Entry 9LJU (X-ray diffraction, 2.92 A resolution); this record covers chains A and T.

# Chain A
Protein: RNA-directed RNA polymerase
Source organism: Hepatitis C virus JFH-1
Notes: EC 2.7.7.48
UniProt: Q99IB8 (POLG_HCVJF); residues 1-553 here correspond to UniProt positions 2443-2995 (UniProt number = residue number + 2442)
Amino-acid sequence (554 residues; each row starts with the number of its first residue; numbering starts at 0):
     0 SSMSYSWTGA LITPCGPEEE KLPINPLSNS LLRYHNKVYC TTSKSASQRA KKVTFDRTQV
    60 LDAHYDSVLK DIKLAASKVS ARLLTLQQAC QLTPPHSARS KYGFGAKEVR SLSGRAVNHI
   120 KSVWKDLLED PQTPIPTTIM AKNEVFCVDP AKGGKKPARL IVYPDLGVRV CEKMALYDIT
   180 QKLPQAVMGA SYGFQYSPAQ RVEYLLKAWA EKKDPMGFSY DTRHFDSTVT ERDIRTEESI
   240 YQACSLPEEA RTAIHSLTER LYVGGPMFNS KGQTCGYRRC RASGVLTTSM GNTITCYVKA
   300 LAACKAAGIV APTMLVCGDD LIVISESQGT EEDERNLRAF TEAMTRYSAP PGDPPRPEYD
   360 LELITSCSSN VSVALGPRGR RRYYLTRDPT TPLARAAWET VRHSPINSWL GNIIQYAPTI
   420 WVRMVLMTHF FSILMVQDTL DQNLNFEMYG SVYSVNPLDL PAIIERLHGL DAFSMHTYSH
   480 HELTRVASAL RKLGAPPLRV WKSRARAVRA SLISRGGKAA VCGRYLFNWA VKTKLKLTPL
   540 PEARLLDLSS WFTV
Construct notes: expression tag (0); engineered mutation Gly15 (Ser2457 in Q99IB8), Gln86 (Glu2528 in Q99IB8), Gln87 (Glu2529 in Q99IB8), His223 (Cys2665 in Q99IB8), Ile321 (Val2763 in Q99IB8)
Bound ions: Mn2+ site 1: Asp220, Thr221, Asp318 (together with GDP); Mn2+ site 2: Asp220, Asp318, Asp319 (together with GDP)
Residues lining bound ligands:
  - FAD (flavin-adenine dinucleotide): Lys141, Phe193, Ser288, Asn291, Cys316, Gly317, Asp318, Asp319, Cys366, Ser367, Gln414, Met447, Tyr448, Gly449
  - GDP (guanosine-5'-diphosphate): Arg48, Lys141, Arg158, Ile160, Asp220, Thr221, Arg222, His223, Phe224, Asp225, Ser282, Gly283, Thr287, Asn291, Asp318

# Chain T
Molecule: 3-nt RNA strand
Sequence (3 nucleotides; numbered 2 to 4; the number before each row is that of its first residue):
     2 CCU

# Interface between chain A and chain T
Residue-residue contacts (23; chain A residue first):
  Cys14(A) - C2(T)  base contact
  Gly15(A) - C2(T)  base contact
  Pro93(A) - U4(T)  phosphate contact
  His95(A) - C3(T)  phosphate contact
  Ser96(A) - C3(T)  phosphate contact
  Ser96(A) - U4(T)  hydrogen bond to the phosphate
  Ala97(A) - C2(T)  phosphate contact
  Ala97(A) - C3(T)  hydrogen bond to the phosphate
  Arg98(A) - C2(T)  base contact
  Met139(A) - C2(T)  sugar contact
  Met139(A) - C3(T)  base contact
  Lys141(A) - C3(T)  base contact
  Ile160(A) - C3(T)  base contact
  Tyr162(A) - C2(T)  hydrogen bond to the sugar
  Tyr162(A) - C3(T)  sugar contact
  Arg168(A) - C3(T)  hydrogen bond to the phosphate
  Arg168(A) - U4(T)  salt bridge to the phosphate
  Lys172(A) - U4(T)  phosphate contact
  Ser282(A) - C3(T)  base contact
  Gly283(A) - C3(T)  hydrogen bond to the sugar
  Gly283(A) - U4(T)  sugar contact
  Val284(A) - U4(T)  sugar contact
  Leu285(A) - U4(T)  hydrogen bond to the sugar
Other interface residues (no listed pair), chain A (18 interface residues in all): Thr287

# Summary
18 residues of chain A and 3 residues of chain T are in contact; the contacts include 6 hydrogen bonds and 1
salt bridge. Among the polar pairs are Tyr162(A)-C2(T), Gly283(A)-C3(T) and Leu285(A)-U4(T). Bound to chain A:
flavin-adenine dinucleotide and GDP.
Here chain A is RNA-directed RNA polymerase (Hepatitis C virus JFH-1) and chain T is a 3-nt RNA strand. Entry
9LJU (Structural insights into the polymerase catalyzed FAD-capping of hepatitis C viral RNA) was determined
by X-ray diffraction, deposited together with 9LJR, 9LJS, 9LJT, 9LJV and 9LJW.
